PDB entry 4N5Y | X-ray diffraction, 3.16 A resolution | chains A and G of the 6 polymer chains in the assembly

== Chain A (and G) ==
Protein: Hemagglutinin HA1 chain
Source organism: Influenza A virus
Notes: fragment: receptor binding domain, HA1; chain G of this document is another copy of the same molecule, construct and numbering; everything in this record applies to it too
UniProtKB: Q6DQ33 (Q6DQ33_9INFA); the construct lacks a stretch of the UniProt sequence, so the offset changes along the chain: 11-55 = UniProt 17-61; 56-83 = UniProt 63-90; 84-96 = UniProt 92-104; 97-125 = UniProt 106-134; 3 more segments
Chain sequence (334 residues; numbered 7 to 333 plus 7 insertion-coded residues; the number before each row is that of its first residue; a row labelled like 125A-125B holds insertion residues (125A, then the next letters in order)):
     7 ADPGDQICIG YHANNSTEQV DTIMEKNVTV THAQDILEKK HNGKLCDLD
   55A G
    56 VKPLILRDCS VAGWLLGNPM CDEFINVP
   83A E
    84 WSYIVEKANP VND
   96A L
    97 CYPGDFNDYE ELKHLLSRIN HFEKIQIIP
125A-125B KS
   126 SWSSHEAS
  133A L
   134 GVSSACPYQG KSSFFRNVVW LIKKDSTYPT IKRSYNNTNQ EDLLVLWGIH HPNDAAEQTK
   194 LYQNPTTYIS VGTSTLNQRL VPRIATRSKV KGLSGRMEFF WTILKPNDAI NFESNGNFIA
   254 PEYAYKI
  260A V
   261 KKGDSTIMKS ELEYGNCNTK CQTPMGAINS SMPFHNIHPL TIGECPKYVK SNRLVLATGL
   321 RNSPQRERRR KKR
Disordered / not traced: 7, 325-333
Sequence notes: expression tag (7-10); engineered mutation Asp158 (Asn170 in Q6DQ33), Lys224 (Asn236 in Q6DQ33), Leu226 (Gln238 in Q6DQ33)
Disulfide bonds: Cys52-Cys277, Cys64-Cys76, Cys97-Cys139, Cys281-Cys305
Glycans and other covalent adducts: N-acetylglucosamine (NAG) linked to Asn33, Asn169
Reported in the primary citation:
  - mutagenesis - N224K/Q226L: decreased binding to avian-type receptors
  - mutagenesis - N224K/Q226L: increased binding to human-type receptors
  - mutagenesis - N158D/N224K/Q226L: increased binding to human-type receptor

== Chain A / chain G interface ==
Pairs across the interface (15):
  His184(A) - Asn210(G)
  Arg216(A) - Asn210(G)  hydrogen bond (side chain-backbone)
  Arg216(A) - Arg212(G)
  Ala218(A) - Asn210(G)
  Thr219(A) - Asn244(G)
  Thr219(A) - Glu246(G)
  Arg220(A) - Thr206(G)
  Arg220(A) - Asn210(G)  hydrogen bond
  Ser221(A) - Thr206(G)
  Ser221(A) - Ser207(G)  hydrogen bond (side chain-backbone)
  Ser221(A) - Asp241(G)  hydrogen bond
  Ser221(A) - Ala242(G)  hydrogen bond (side chain-backbone)
  Val223(A) - Ser207(G)
  Arg229(A) - Thr206(G)  hydrogen bond (side chain-backbone)
  Arg229(A) - Ser207(G)  hydrogen bond (side chain-backbone)
Other interface residues (no listed pair), chain A (9 interface residues in all): Ile217
Other interface residues (no listed pair), chain G (11 interface residues in all): Ser203, Gly205, Leu209

== Overview ==
The interface between chain A and chain G involves 9 residues on one side and 11 on the other, with 7 hydrogen
bonds. Polar contacts include Arg216(A)-Asn210(G), Arg220(A)-Asn210(G) and Ser221(A)-Ser207(G). The paper
reports that N224K/Q226L of chain A reduce binding to avian-type receptors; N224K/Q226L of chain A increase
binding to human-type receptors.
Both chains are Hemagglutinin HA1 chain (Influenza A virus). Entry 4N5Y (Crystal structure of H5 hemagglutinin
mutant (N158D, N224K and Q226L) from the influenza virus A/Viet Nam/1203/2004 ...) was determined by X-ray
diffraction, deposited together with 4N5Z.
